PDB entry 6G6W | X-ray diffraction, 2.72 A resolution | chains A and B

[Chain A]
Protein: Phosphatidylinositol 4,5-bisphosphate 3-kinase catalytic subunit delta isoform
From: Homo sapiens
Notes: EC 2.7.1.153; fragment: N-terminal truncated
UniProtKB: O00329 (PK3CD_HUMAN); numbering as in UniProt (aligned over 1-1044)
Chain sequence (1072 residues; row label = number of the first residue in the row; numbers below 1 keep their minus sign (Met-27 is residue -27)):
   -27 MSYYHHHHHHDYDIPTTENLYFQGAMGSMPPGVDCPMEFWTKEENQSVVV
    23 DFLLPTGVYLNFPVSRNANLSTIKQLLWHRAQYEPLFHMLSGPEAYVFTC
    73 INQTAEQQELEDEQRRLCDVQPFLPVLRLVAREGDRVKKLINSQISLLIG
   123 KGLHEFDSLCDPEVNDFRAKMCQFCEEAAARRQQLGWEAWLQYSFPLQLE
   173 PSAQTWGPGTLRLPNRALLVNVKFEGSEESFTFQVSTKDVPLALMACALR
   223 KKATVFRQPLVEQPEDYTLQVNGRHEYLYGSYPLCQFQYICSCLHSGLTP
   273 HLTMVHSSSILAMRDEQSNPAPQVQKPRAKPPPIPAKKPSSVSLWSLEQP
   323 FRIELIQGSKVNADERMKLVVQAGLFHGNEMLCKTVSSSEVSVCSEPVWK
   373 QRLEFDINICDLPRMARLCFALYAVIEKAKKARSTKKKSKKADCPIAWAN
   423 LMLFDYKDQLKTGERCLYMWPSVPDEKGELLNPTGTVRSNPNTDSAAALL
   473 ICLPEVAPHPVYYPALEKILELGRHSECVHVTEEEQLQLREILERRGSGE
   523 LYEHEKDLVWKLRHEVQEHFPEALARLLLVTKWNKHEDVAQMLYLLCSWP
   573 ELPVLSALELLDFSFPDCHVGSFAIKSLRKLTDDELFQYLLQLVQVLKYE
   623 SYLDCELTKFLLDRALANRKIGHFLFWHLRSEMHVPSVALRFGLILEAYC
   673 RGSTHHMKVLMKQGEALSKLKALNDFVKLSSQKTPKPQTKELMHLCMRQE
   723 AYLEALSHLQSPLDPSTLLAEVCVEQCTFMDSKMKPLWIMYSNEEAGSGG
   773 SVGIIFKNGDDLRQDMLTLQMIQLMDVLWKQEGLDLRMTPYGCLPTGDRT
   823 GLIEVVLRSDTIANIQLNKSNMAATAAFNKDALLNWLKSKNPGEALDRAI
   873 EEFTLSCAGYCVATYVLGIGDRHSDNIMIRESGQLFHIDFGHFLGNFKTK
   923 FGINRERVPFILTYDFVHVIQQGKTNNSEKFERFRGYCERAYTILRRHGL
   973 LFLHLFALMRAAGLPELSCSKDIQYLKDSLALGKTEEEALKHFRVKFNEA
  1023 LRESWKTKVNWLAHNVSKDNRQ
Not modelled in the structure: -27 to 16, 176-185, 228-234, 289-312, 400-414, 499-504, 518-521, 840-852, 920-927, 1029-1044
Construct notes: initiating methionine (-27); expression tag (-26 to 0)
Swiss-Prot annotation at these positions:
  - region: Phe751 to Lys757 (G-loop), Gly890 to Asn898 (Catalytic loop), His909 to Thr935 (Activation loop)
  - modified residue: Tyr524 (Phosphotyrosine), Ser1039 (Phosphoserine)
  - natural variant: Gln721 to Gln1044 (deletion: In ROCHIS), Glu1021 (E1021K: In IMD14A)
  - mutagenesis: Arg894 (R894P: Abolishes lipid and protein kinase activities), Ser1039 (S1039A: Abolishes autophosphorylation, no effect on lipid kinase activity; S1039D/E: Abolishes autophosphorylation, reduced lipid kinase activity)
Residues lining bound ligands: lasw1976 (EO5; N-[3-[4-[[(1S)-1-(5-methyl-4-oxidanylidene-3-phenyl-pyrrolo[2,1-f][1,2,4]triazin-2-yl)ethyl]amino]-7H-pyrrolo[ 2,3-d]pyrimidin-5-yl]-5-oxidanyl-phenyl]methanesulfonamide): Thr750, Phe751, Met752, Pro758, Leu759, Trp760, Ile777, Lys779, Asp787, Tyr813, Ile825, Glu826, Val827, Val828, Ser831, Asp832, Thr833, Asn836, Met900, Ile910, Asp911

[Chain B]
Protein: Phosphatidylinositol 3-kinase regulatory subunit alpha
From: Bos taurus
UniProtKB: P23727 (P85A_BOVIN); residues 431-599 here = UniProt positions 431-599
Chain sequence (170 residues; row label = number of the first residue in the row):
   430 MYQQDQVVKEDNIEAVGKKLHEYNTQFQEKSREYDRLYEDYTRTSQEIQM
   480 KRTAIEAFNETIKIFEEQCQTQERYSKEYIEKFKREGNETEIQRIMHNYE
   530 KLKSRISEIVDSRRRLEEDLKKQAAEYREIDKRMNSIKPDLIQLRKTRDQ
   580 YLMWLTQKGVRQKKLNEWLG
Not modelled in the structure: 430-439, 512-518
Construct notes: initiating methionine (430)
Swiss-Prot annotation at these positions:
  - modified residue (Phosphotyrosine): Tyr467, Tyr580

[Chain A / chain B interface]
Residue-residue contacts (81):
  Asp23(A) - Arg534(B)  salt bridge
  Leu25(A) - Ile493(B)  hydrophobic
  Leu25(A) - Gln497(B)
  Leu25(A) - Leu531(B)  hydrophobic
  Leu26(A) - Gln497(B)  hydrogen bond (backbone-side chain)
  Pro27(A) - Thr500(B)
  Thr28(A) - Tyr504(B)
  Gly29(A) - Gln497(B)  hydrogen bond (backbone-side chain)
  Gly29(A) - Thr500(B)
  Gly29(A) - Gln501(B)
  Gly29(A) - Leu531(B)
  Val30(A) - Gln497(B)  hydrogen bond (backbone-side chain)
  Val30(A) - Asn527(B)
  Tyr31(A) - Asn527(B)  hydrogen bond (backbone-side chain)
  Tyr31(A) - Lys530(B)
  Tyr31(A) - Leu531(B)  hydrophobic
  Tyr31(A) - Arg534(B)
  Tyr55(A) - Arg523(B)  hydrogen bond (backbone-side chain)
  Glu56(A) - Arg523(B)
  Glu56(A) - Asn527(B)
  Pro57(A) - Ile524(B)  hydrophobic
  Leu58(A) - Tyr508(B)
  His60(A) - Tyr508(B)  hydrogen bond
  Met61(A) - Tyr504(B)
  Met61(A) - Tyr508(B)  hydrophobic
  Thr71(A) - Ile493(B)
  Ile73(A) - Glu489(B)
  Ile73(A) - Thr490(B)
  Ile73(A) - Ile493(B)  hydrophobic
  Ala77(A) - Thr482(B)
  Ala77(A) - Glu485(B)
  Ala77(A) - Ala486(B)
  Ala77(A) - Glu489(B)
  Gln79(A) - Ile493(B)
  Phe95(A) - Ala483(B)
  Phe95(A) - Ala486(B)  hydrophobic
  Phe95(A) - Phe487(B)  hydrophobic
  Leu96(A) - Phe487(B)  hydrophobic
  Leu96(A) - Thr490(B)
  Leu96(A) - Ile538(B)  hydrophobic
  Val98(A) - Phe494(B)  hydrophobic
  Arg100(A) - Glu496(B)  salt bridge
  His126(A) - Glu485(B)  salt bridge
  Glu127(A) - Thr482(B)
  Glu127(A) - Glu485(B)
  Lys332(A) - Arg557(B)
  Val333(A) - Arg557(B)
  Asn334(A) - Arg557(B)  hydrogen bond
  Asn334(A) - Asp560(B)  hydrogen bond
  Asn334(A) - Lys561(B)
  Asn334(A) - Asn564(B)  hydrogen bond (backbone-side chain)
  Ala335(A) - Lys561(B)
  Asp336(A) - Ser565(B)
  Glu337(A) - Lys561(B)
  Ser367(A) - Arg557(B)  hydrogen bond
  Asp415(A) - Pro568(B)
  Asp415(A) - Ile571(B)
  Asp415(A) - Gln572(B)
  Cys416(A) - Asn564(B)  hydrogen bond (side chain-backbone)
  Cys416(A) - Pro568(B)
  Pro417(A) - Lys567(B)  hydrogen bond (backbone-side chain)
  Pro417(A) - Ile571(B)
  Ile418(A) - Asn564(B)
  Ile418(A) - Lys567(B)  hydrogen bond (backbone-side chain)
  Pro443(A) - Tyr470(B)
  Ser444(A) - Tyr463(B)
  Ser444(A) - Lys567(B)  hydrogen bond (backbone-side chain)
  Val445(A) - Tyr463(B)
  Pro446(A) - Tyr463(B)
  Pro446(A) - Leu570(B)  hydrophobic
  Pro446(A) - Arg574(B)
  Asp447(A) - Arg574(B)
  Pro463(A) - Arg481(B)  hydrogen bond (backbone-side chain)
  Asn464(A) - Arg481(B)
  Asn464(A) - Tyr556(B)
  Thr465(A) - Arg481(B)
  Asp466(A) - Arg481(B)  salt bridge
  Ser467(A) - Ala553(B)
  Ser467(A) - Tyr556(B)
  Ala468(A) - Tyr556(B)
  Asp820(A) - Gln475(B)  hydrogen bond
Other interface residues (no listed pair), chain A (53 interface residues in all): Ser130, Met339, Glu448, Asn462, His656, Arg821
Other interface residues (no listed pair), chain B (42 interface residues in all): Tyr467, Ser474, Ile477

[Overview]
53 residues of chain A and 42 residues of chain B are in contact, with 16 hydrogen bonds and 4 salt bridges.
Among the polar pairs are Asp23(A)-Arg534(B), Arg100(A)-Glu496(B) and His126(A)-Glu485(B). Bound to chain A:
lasw1976.
Chain A is Phosphatidylinositol 4,5-bisphosphate 3-kinase catalytic subunit delta isoform (Homo sapiens) and
chain B is Phosphatidylinositol 3-kinase regulatory subunit alpha (Bos taurus); the structure, Human pi3kdelta
in complex with ligand LASW1976, was determined by X-ray diffraction.
